Entry 6DV4 (X-ray diffraction, 1.14 A resolution); this record covers chains A and B.

Chain A (and B):
Molecule: Protease
From: Human immunodeficiency virus 1
Notes: chain B of this document is another copy of the same molecule, construct and numbering; everything in this record applies to it too
UniProtKB: Q5RZ08 (Q5RZ08_9HIV1); residue numbers follow UniProt; this construct covers 1-99
Chain sequence (99 residues; each row starts with the number of its first residue):
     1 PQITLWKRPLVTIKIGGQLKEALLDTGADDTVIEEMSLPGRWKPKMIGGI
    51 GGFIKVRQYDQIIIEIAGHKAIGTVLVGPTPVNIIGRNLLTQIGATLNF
Differences from the reference sequence: engineered mutation Lys-7 (Gln in Q5RZ08), Ile-33 (Leu in Q5RZ08), Ile-63 (Leu in Q5RZ08), Ala-67 (Cys in Q5RZ08), Ala-95 (Cys in Q5RZ08)
Ion coordination: Na+ near Asp-60 (its only coordinating residue here)
Residues lining bound ligands: GA5 (tert-butyl [(1R,4S)-4-hydroxy-7-{[(2S,3R)-3-hydroxy-4-{[(4-methoxyphenyl)sulfonyl](2-methylpropyl)amino}-1-phenylbutan-2-yl]carbamoyl}-1,2,3,4-tetrahydronaphthalen-1-yl]carbamate): Arg-8, Leu-23, Asp-25, Gly-27, Ala-28, Asp-29, Asp-30, Val-32, Ile-47, Gly-48, Gly-49, Ile-50, Leu-76, Pro-81, Val-82, Ile-84
Reported in the primary citation:
  - binding site for GA5: Arg-8, Asp-29, Asp-30, Gly-49, Pro-81, Val-82

Chain A / chain B interface:
Contacting residue pairs (99; chain A residue first):
  Pro-1(A) / Leu-97(B)
  Pro-1(A) / Asn-98(B)
  Pro-1(A) / Phe-99(B)  hydrogen bond (backbone-backbone)
  Gln-2(A) / Thr-96(B)
  Gln-2(A) / Leu-97(B)
  Gln-2(A) / Asn-98(B)  hydrogen bond
  Ile-3(A) / Thr-96(B)
  Ile-3(A) / Leu-97(B)  hydrogen bond (backbone-backbone)
  Ile-3(A) / Phe-99(B)  hydrophobic
  Leu-5(A) / Thr-26(B)
  Leu-5(A) / Arg-87(B)  hydrogen bond (backbone-side chain)
  Leu-5(A) / Leu-90(B)  hydrophobic
  Leu-5(A) / Thr-91(B)
  Leu-5(A) / Ala-95(B)
  Trp-6(A) / Arg-87(B)  hydrogen bond (backbone-side chain)
  Trp-6(A) / Thr-91(B)
  Lys-7(A) / Arg-87(B)
  Arg-8(A) / Asp-29(B)  salt bridge
  Arg-8(A) / Arg-87(B)
  Pro-9(A) / Thr-26(B)
  Pro-9(A) / Arg-87(B)
  Leu-23(A) / Gly-27(B)
  Leu-24(A) / Thr-26(B)  hydrogen bond (backbone-side chain)
  Leu-24(A) / Leu-97(B)  hydrophobic
  Leu-24(A) / Phe-99(B)  hydrophobic
  Asp-25(A) / Asp-25(B)
  Asp-25(A) / Thr-26(B)
  Asp-25(A) / Gly-27(B)  hydrogen bond (side chain-backbone)
  Thr-26(A) / Leu-5(B)
  Thr-26(A) / Pro-9(B)
  Thr-26(A) / Leu-24(B)  hydrogen bond (side chain-backbone)
  Thr-26(A) / Asp-25(B)
  Thr-26(A) / Thr-26(B)  hydrogen bond (side chain-backbone)
  Gly-27(A) / Leu-23(B)
  Gly-27(A) / Asp-25(B)  hydrogen bond (backbone-side chain)
  Asp-29(A) / Arg-8(B)  salt bridge
  Gly-48(A) / Ile-50(B)
  Gly-49(A) / Ile-50(B)
  Gly-49(A) / Pro-81(B)
  Ile-50(A) / Ile-47(B)  hydrophobic
  Ile-50(A) / Gly-49(B)
  Ile-50(A) / Ile-50(B)  hydrogen bond (backbone-backbone)
  Ile-50(A) / Gly-51(B)  hydrogen bond (backbone-backbone)
  Ile-50(A) / Gly-52(B)
  Ile-50(A) / Ile-54(B)  hydrophobic
  Ile-50(A) / Thr-80(B)
  Ile-50(A) / Pro-81(B)
  Gly-51(A) / Gly-51(B)
  Gly-51(A) / Gly-52(B)
  Gly-51(A) / Ile-54(B)
  Gly-52(A) / Ile-50(B)
  Gly-52(A) / Gly-51(B)
  Ile-54(A) / Ile-50(B)
  Ala-67(A) / Phe-99(B)  hydrophobic
  His-69(A) / Phe-99(B)
  Thr-80(A) / Ile-50(B)
  Pro-81(A) / Gly-49(B)
  Ile-84(A) / Ile-50(B)  hydrophobic
  Arg-87(A) / Leu-5(B)  hydrogen bond (side chain-backbone)
  Arg-87(A) / Trp-6(B)  hydrogen bond (side chain-backbone)
  Arg-87(A) / Lys-7(B)  hydrogen bond (side chain-backbone)
  Arg-87(A) / Arg-8(B)
  Arg-87(A) / Pro-9(B)
  Leu-90(A) / Leu-5(B)  hydrophobic
  Thr-91(A) / Leu-5(B)
  Thr-91(A) / Trp-6(B)
  Gln-92(A) / Trp-6(B)
  Ile-93(A) / Phe-99(B)
  Gly-94(A) / Asn-98(B)
  Gly-94(A) / Phe-99(B)
  Ala-95(A) / Leu-5(B)
  Ala-95(A) / Asn-98(B)
  Ala-95(A) / Phe-99(B)  hydrophobic
  Thr-96(A) / Gln-2(B)
  Thr-96(A) / Ile-3(B)
  Thr-96(A) / Thr-4(B)
  Thr-96(A) / Thr-96(B)
  Thr-96(A) / Leu-97(B)
  Thr-96(A) / Asn-98(B)  hydrogen bond (backbone-backbone)
  Leu-97(A) / Pro-1(B)
  Leu-97(A) / Gln-2(B)
  Leu-97(A) / Ile-3(B)  hydrogen bond (backbone-backbone)
  Leu-97(A) / Leu-24(B)  hydrophobic
  Leu-97(A) / Thr-26(B)
  Leu-97(A) / Thr-96(B)
  Asn-98(A) / Pro-1(B)
  Asn-98(A) / Gln-2(B)  hydrogen bond
  Asn-98(A) / Gly-94(B)
  Asn-98(A) / Ala-95(B)
  Asn-98(A) / Thr-96(B)  hydrogen bond (backbone-backbone)
  Asn-98(A) / Asn-98(B)  hydrogen bond
  Phe-99(A) / Pro-1(B)  hydrogen bond (backbone-backbone)
  Phe-99(A) / Ile-3(B)  hydrophobic
  Phe-99(A) / Leu-24(B)  hydrophobic
  Phe-99(A) / Ala-67(B)  hydrophobic
  Phe-99(A) / His-69(B)
  Phe-99(A) / Ile-93(B)
  Phe-99(A) / Gly-94(B)
  Phe-99(A) / Ala-95(B)  hydrophobic
Also at the interface, not in a pair above, chain A (38 interface residues in all): Thr-4, Phe-53
Also at the interface, not in a pair above, chain B (37 interface residues in all): Phe-53, Ile-84

In short:
The interface between chain A and chain B involves 38 residues on one side and 37 on the other; the contacts
include 21 hydrogen bonds and 2 salt bridges. Among the polar pairs are Arg-8(A)/Asp-29(B), Gln-2(A)/Asn-98(B)
and Leu-5(A)/Arg-87(B). From the paper: a binding site for GA5 at Arg-8(A), Asp-29(A) and Asp-30(A) among
others.
Both chains are Protease (Human immunodeficiency virus 1). Entry 6DV4 (HIV-1 wild type protease with
GRL-04315A, a tetrahydronaphthalene carboxamide with (R)-Boc-amine and (S)-hydroxyl functionalities as the
...) was determined by X-ray diffraction, deposited together with 6DV0.
